PDB entry 9EV2 | electron microscopy, 3.80 A resolution | chains SA and TH of the 108 polymer chains in the assembly

# Chain SA
Name: Tail sheath protein
From: Klebsiella phage KP1
UniProtKB: A0A2K9V5S7 (A0A2K9V5S7_9CAUD); residues 1-656 here = UniProt positions 1-656
Sequence (656 residues; numbered 1 to 656; the number before each row is that of its first residue):
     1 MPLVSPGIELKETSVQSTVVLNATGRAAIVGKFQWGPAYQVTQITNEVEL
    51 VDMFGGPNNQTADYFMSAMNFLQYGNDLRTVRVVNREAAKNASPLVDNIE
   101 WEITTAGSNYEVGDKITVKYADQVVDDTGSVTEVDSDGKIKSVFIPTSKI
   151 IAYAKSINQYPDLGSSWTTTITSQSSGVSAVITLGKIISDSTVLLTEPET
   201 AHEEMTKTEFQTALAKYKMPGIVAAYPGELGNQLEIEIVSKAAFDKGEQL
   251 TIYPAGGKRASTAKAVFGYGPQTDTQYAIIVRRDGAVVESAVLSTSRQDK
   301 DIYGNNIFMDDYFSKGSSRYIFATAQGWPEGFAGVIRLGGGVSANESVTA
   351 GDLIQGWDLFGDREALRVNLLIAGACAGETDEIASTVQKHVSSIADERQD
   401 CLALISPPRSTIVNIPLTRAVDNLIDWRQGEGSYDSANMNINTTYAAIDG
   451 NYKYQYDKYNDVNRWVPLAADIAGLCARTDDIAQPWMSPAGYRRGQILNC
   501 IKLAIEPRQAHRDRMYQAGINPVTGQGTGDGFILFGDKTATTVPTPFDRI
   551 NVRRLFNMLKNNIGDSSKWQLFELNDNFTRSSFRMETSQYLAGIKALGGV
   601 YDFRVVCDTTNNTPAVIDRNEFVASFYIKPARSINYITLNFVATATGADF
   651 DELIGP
Unresolved in the structure: 1
Sequence notes: conflict I482 (Val in A0A2K9V5S7)

# Chain TH
Name: Tail tube protein
From: Klebsiella phage KP1
UniProtKB: A0A2K9V5T6 (A0A2K9V5T6_9CAUD); numbering as in UniProt (aligned over 1-163)
Sequence (163 residues; each row starts with the number of its first residue):
     1 MELTDITRAFESGDFARPNLFEVEIPYLGRNFSFKCKAAPMPAGIVEKVP
    51 VGYMNRKINVAGDRTYDDWTVTIYNDDKHEVRKAIIAWQAQAHAQGNDIS
   101 GMTPADYKKVATVRQFSRDGKTITNEHTITGLWPTNVGEVQMDWDSNNEV
   151 ETFETTFAIDWWE
Unresolved in the structure: 1

# Interface between chain SA and chain TH
Residue-residue contacts - 11 pairs, chain SA then chain TH:
  E573(SA) - R30(TH)  salt bridge
  L574(SA) - R30(TH)
  D576(SA) - R30(TH)  salt bridge
  F578(SA) - E24(TH)
  F578(SA) - G29(TH)
  F578(SA) - R30(TH)
  T579(SA) - R30(TH)  hydrogen bond
  S581(SA) - E24(TH)  hydrogen bond
  S582(SA) - P26(TH)
  M585(SA) - T128(TH)
  Q589(SA) - V110(TH)
Interface residues without a listed pair, chain TH (9 interface residues in all): T112, R114, T130

# Summary
Chain SA and chain TH each contribute 9 residues to their interface; the contacts include 2 hydrogen bonds and
2 salt bridges. Polar pairs include E573(SA)-R30(TH), D576(SA)-R30(TH) and T579(SA)-R30(TH).
Chain SA is Tail sheath protein and chain TH is Tail tube protein, both from Klebsiella phage KP1; the
structure, Tail tube and extended tail sheath tube of Klebsiella phage KP1 variant vB_Kpn_Lilla1, was
determined by electron microscopy.
